PDB entry 4OUE | X-ray diffraction, 2.35 A resolution | chain A

[Chain A]
Molecule: Putative lipoprotein
Source organism: Bacteroides thetaiotaomicron
Notes: EC 3.2.1.111
UniProtKB: Q8A5P6 (Q8A5P6_BACTN); residue numbers follow UniProt; this construct covers 26-483
Amino-acid sequence (469 residues; each row starts with the number of its first residue):
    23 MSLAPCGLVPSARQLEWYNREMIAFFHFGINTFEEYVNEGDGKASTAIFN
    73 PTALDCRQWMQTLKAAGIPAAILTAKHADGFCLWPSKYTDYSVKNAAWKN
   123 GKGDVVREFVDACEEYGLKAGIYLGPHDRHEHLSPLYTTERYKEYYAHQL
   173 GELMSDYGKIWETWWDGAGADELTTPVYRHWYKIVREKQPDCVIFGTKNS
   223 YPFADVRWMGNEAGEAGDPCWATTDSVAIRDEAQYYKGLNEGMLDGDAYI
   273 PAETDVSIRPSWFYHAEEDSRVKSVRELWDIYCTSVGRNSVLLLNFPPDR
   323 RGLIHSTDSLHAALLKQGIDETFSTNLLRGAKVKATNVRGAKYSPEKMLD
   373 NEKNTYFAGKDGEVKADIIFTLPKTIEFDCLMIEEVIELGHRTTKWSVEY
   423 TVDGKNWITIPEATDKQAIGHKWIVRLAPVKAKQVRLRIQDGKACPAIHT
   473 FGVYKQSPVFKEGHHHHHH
Unresolved in the structure: 23, 483-491
Differences from the reference sequence: expression tag (23-25, 484-491)
Residues lining bound ligands: 1-methylethyl 1-thio-galactoside (IPT; 1-methylethyl 1-thio-beta-D-galactopyranoside): Trp186, Asp188, Gly189, Ala190, Phe217, Thr219, Lys220, Trp230, Glu234, Glu254, Asp277

[In short]
Chain A binds 1-methylethyl 1-thio-galactoside.
Chain A is Putative lipoprotein (Bacteroides thetaiotaomicron); the structure, Crystal structure of an
a-L-Fucosidase GH29 from Bacteroides thetaiotaomicron (BT2192) in complex with IPTG, was determined by X-ray
diffraction (same publication as 4OZO).
